Entry 6TSD (X-ray diffraction, 1.81 A resolution); this record covers chains 111 and 333 of the 4 polymer chains in the assembly.

Chain 111:
Molecule: Capsid protein VP1
Source organism: Coxsackievirus A24
Reference sequence: V9VEF3 (V9VEF3_9ENTO); residues 1-305 here correspond to UniProt positions 581-885 (UniProt number = residue number + 580)
Chain sequence (305 residues; row label = number of the first residue in the row):
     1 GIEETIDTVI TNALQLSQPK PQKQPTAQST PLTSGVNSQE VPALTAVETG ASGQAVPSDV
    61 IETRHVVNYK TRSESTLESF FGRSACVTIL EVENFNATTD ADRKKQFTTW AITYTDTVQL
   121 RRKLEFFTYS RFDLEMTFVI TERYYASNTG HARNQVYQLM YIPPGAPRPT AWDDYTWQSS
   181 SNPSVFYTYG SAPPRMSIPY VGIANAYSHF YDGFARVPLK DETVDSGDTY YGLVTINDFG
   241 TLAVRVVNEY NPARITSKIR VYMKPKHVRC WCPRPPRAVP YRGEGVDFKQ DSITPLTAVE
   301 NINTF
Not modelled in the structure: 1-24
Metal / ion sites: Na+: T26, A27, S29, N68; Ca2+ site 1: T33, S34, S58, I61; Ca2+ site 2: L44 (shared with 2 residues of chain 444); Ca2+ site 3: V246, N248
Residues lining bound ligands:
  - hexane-1,6-diol (HEZ), molecule 1: N154, T188, Y189, G190, S191
  - hexane-1,6-diol (HEZ), molecule 2: I203, A204, S208, Y211, I236, N237
  - hexane-1,6-diol (HEZ), molecule 3: Y230, V234, T235, E284
  - N-acetyl-alpha-neuraminic acid (SIA): N96, R143, Y145, A146, S147, Y250, N251, P252
Reported in the primary citation:
  - binding site for N-acetyl-alpha-neuraminic acid: Y145, A146, S147, Y250, P252
  - self-association interface (contacts with another copy of this molecule); pairs are residue here / residue on that copy: R254-Y145 (pi stacking)

Chain 333:
Molecule: Capsid protein VP3
Source organism: Coxsackievirus A24
Reference sequence: V9VEF3 (V9VEF3_9ENTO); residues 1-240 here correspond to UniProt positions 341-580 (UniProt number = residue number + 340)
Chain sequence (240 residues; numbered 1 to 240; the number before each row is that of its first residue):
     1 GLPTMLTPGS SQFLTSDDFQ SPCALPNFDV TPPIHIPGEV FNMMELAEID SMIPMNSVTG
    61 KANTMEMYPI PLDDKGSATP IFSISLSPAS DKRLQYTMLG EILNYYTHWT GSLRFTFLFC
   121 GSMMATGKIL LSYSPPGAKP PTTRKDAMLG THIIWDLGLQ SSCTMLAPWI SNTVYRRCIK
   181 DDFTEGGYIT CFYQTRIVVP SGTPTSMFML AFVSACPDFS VRLLRDTNHI SQRTLFARAQ
Not modelled in the structure: 235-240

How chain 111 and chain 333 interact:
Pairs across the interface (184):
  A27(111) - P217(333)
  A27(111) - D218(333)
  Q28(111) - P217(333)  hydrogen bond (backbone-backbone)
  Q28(111) - D218(333)
  A43(111) - I153(333)  hydrophobic
  A43(111) - C163(333)
  A43(111) - T164(333)  hydrogen bond (backbone-backbone)
  L44(111) - Q160(333)
  L44(111) - S162(333)
  L44(111) - C163(333)  hydrophobic
  T45(111) - Q160(333)
  T45(111) - S161(333)  hydrogen bond (backbone-backbone)
  T45(111) - S162(333)  hydrogen bond (backbone-backbone)
  A46(111) - S161(333)
  A46(111) - S162(333)
  V47(111) - T116(333)
  V47(111) - S162(333)  hydrogen bond (backbone-side chain)
  E48(111) - L118(333)
  E48(111) - S161(333)  hydrogen bond
  S52(111) - I49(333)
  S52(111) - D50(333)  hydrogen bond (side chain-backbone)
  G53(111) - D50(333)  hydrogen bond (backbone-side chain)
  G53(111) - R114(333)  hydrogen bond (backbone-side chain)
  G53(111) - T116(333)
  Q54(111) - R114(333)  hydrogen bond (backbone-side chain)
  A55(111) - R114(333)  hydrogen bond (backbone-side chain)
  A55(111) - T164(333)
  A55(111) - L166(333)
  V56(111) - L166(333)
  V56(111) - P217(333)
  P57(111) - S112(333)
  P57(111) - L166(333)
  P57(111) - P168(333)  hydrophobic
  V60(111) - L166(333)  hydrophobic
  I61(111) - T151(333)
  I61(111) - P168(333)  hydrophobic
  N68(111) - D218(333)
  K70(111) - T110(333)
  K70(111) - V174(333)
  K70(111) - Y175(333)
  T71(111) - S220(333)
  R72(111) - N42(333)  hydrogen bond (backbone-side chain)
  R72(111) - M44(333)
  R72(111) - E48(333)  salt bridge
  R72(111) - C216(333)  hydrogen bond (side chain-backbone)
  R72(111) - P217(333)
  R72(111) - F219(333)  hydrogen bond (side chain-backbone)
  R72(111) - S220(333)
  E74(111) - Y106(333)  hydrogen bond (backbone-side chain)
  E74(111) - R222(333)
  E74(111) - L223(333)  hydrogen bond (side chain-backbone)
  E74(111) - L224(333)  hydrogen bond (side chain-backbone)
  S75(111) - N42(333)  hydrogen bond
  S75(111) - M43(333)  hydrogen bond (backbone-backbone)
  S75(111) - M44(333)
  S75(111) - Y106(333)
  S75(111) - V221(333)
  T76(111) - F41(333)
  T76(111) - N42(333)
  L77(111) - V40(333)
  L77(111) - F41(333)  hydrogen bond (backbone-backbone)
  L77(111) - M43(333)  hydrophobic
  S79(111) - L224(333)
  F80(111) - M43(333)  hydrophobic
  F80(111) - Y105(333)  hydrophobic
  F80(111) - Y106(333)
  F80(111) - L224(333)
  R83(111) - T15(333)
  R83(111) - S16(333)
  R83(111) - L224(333)
  S84(111) - F13(333)
  S84(111) - T15(333)  hydrogen bond (backbone-backbone)
  D116(111) - Q232(333)  hydrogen bond (backbone-side chain)
  T117(111) - Q232(333)
  V118(111) - I230(333)  hydrophobic
  V118(111) - S231(333)
  V118(111) - Q232(333)  hydrogen bond (backbone-side chain)
  Q119(111) - D226(333)  hydrogen bond
  R122(111) - E101(333)  salt bridge
  R122(111) - Y105(333)  hydrogen bond
  R122(111) - T227(333)
  R122(111) - H229(333)
  R122(111) - I230(333)
  K123(111) - Y105(333)
  F126(111) - M43(333)  hydrophobic
  F126(111) - M98(333)  hydrophobic
  F126(111) - Y105(333)  hydrophobic
  F127(111) - V40(333)  hydrophobic
  F127(111) - M43(333)  hydrophobic
  R131(111) - V30(333)
  R131(111) - T31(333)  hydrogen bond (side chain-backbone)
  R131(111) - P32(333)
  R131(111) - P33(333)
  E135(111) - F19(333)
  T137(111) - F13(333)
  V139(111) - F13(333)  hydrophobic
  P183(111) - A24(333)
  P183(111) - L25(333)  hydrophobic
  A192(111) - S11(333)
  P193(111) - S11(333)
  P193(111) - F13(333)  hydrophobic
  R195(111) - F13(333)
  R195(111) - D17(333)  salt bridge
  R195(111) - S21(333)
  M196(111) - S21(333)
  M196(111) - P22(333)
  M196(111) - A24(333)  hydrophobic
  S197(111) - S21(333)  hydrogen bond
  S197(111) - P22(333)  hydrogen bond (backbone-backbone)
  S197(111) - C23(333)
  S197(111) - A24(333)  hydrogen bond (backbone-backbone)
  I198(111) - A24(333)  hydrophobic
  P199(111) - C23(333)
  P199(111) - L25(333)
  P199(111) - F28(333)  hydrophobic
  Y200(111) - F28(333)
  Y200(111) - V30(333)
  V201(111) - L25(333)  hydrophobic
  V201(111) - F28(333)  hydrophobic
  G202(111) - T31(333)  hydrogen bond (backbone-side chain)
  A204(111) - T31(333)
  N205(111) - T31(333)
  N205(111) - P32(333)  hydrogen bond (side chain-backbone)
  N205(111) - I34(333)
  A206(111) - I36(333)  hydrophobic
  Y262(111) - F13(333)  hydrophobic
  K264(111) - D17(333)  hydrogen bond (side chain-backbone)
  R269(111) - E39(333)  salt bridge
  C270(111) - E39(333)
  C270(111) - V40(333)  hydrogen bond (backbone-backbone)
  W271(111) - I36(333)  hydrogen bond (side chain-backbone)
  W271(111) - P37(333)
  W271(111) - G38(333)
  W271(111) - E39(333)
  C272(111) - P37(333)  hydrogen bond (side chain-backbone)
  C272(111) - G38(333)  hydrogen bond (backbone-backbone)
  P273(111) - V40(333)
  P273(111) - L46(333)  hydrophobic
  R274(111) - M98(333)
  P276(111) - M98(333)
  P276(111) - E101(333)
  R277(111) - I230(333)
  Y281(111) - I230(333)  hydrophobic
  T294(111) - N63(333)
  P295(111) - N63(333)
  P295(111) - Y96(333)  hydrogen bond (backbone-side chain)
  L296(111) - P54(333)  hydrophobic
  L296(111) - S57(333)
  L296(111) - N63(333)  hydrogen bond (backbone-side chain)
  L296(111) - M67(333)  hydrophobic
  L296(111) - Y96(333)  hydrophobic
  T297(111) - K92(333)
  A298(111) - S57(333)
  A298(111) - V58(333)
  A298(111) - T59(333)
  A298(111) - A62(333)  hydrophobic
  A298(111) - K92(333)  hydrogen bond (backbone-side chain)
  V299(111) - S57(333)  hydrogen bond (backbone-backbone)
  V299(111) - V58(333)
  V299(111) - K92(333)
  V299(111) - R93(333)
  N301(111) - V58(333)
  I302(111) - M55(333)
  I302(111) - N56(333)
  I302(111) - V58(333)
  I302(111) - P71(333)
  I302(111) - I81(333)
  I302(111) - F82(333)
  I302(111) - S83(333)  hydrogen bond (backbone-backbone)
  I302(111) - R93(333)  hydrogen bond (backbone-side chain)
  N303(111) - P80(333)  hydrogen bond (side chain-backbone)
  N303(111) - I81(333)
  N303(111) - F82(333)  hydrogen bond (side chain-backbone)
  N303(111) - S83(333)  hydrogen bond
  T304(111) - S83(333)
  T304(111) - R93(333)  hydrogen bond (backbone-side chain)
  F305(111) - S83(333)
  F305(111) - I84(333)
  F305(111) - S85(333)
  F305(111) - P140(333)  hydrophobic
  F305(111) - P141(333)
  F305(111) - Y188(333)  hydrophobic
  F305(111) - I189(333)
  F305(111) - T190(333)
Interface residues without a listed pair, chain 111 (84 interface residues in all): T30, G82, Y129, I203, K266, P275, V279, I293
Interface residues without a listed pair, chain 333 (96 interface residues in all): L14, D18, I70, I102, W155, F212, S214

Overview:
84 residues of chain 111 and 96 residues of chain 333 are in contact, with 46 hydrogen bonds and 4 salt
bridges. Among the polar pairs are R72(111)-E48(333), R122(111)-E101(333) and R195(111)-D17(333). From the
paper: a binding site for N-acetyl-alpha-neuraminic acid at Y145(111), A146(111) and S147(111) among others; a
self-association interface involving R254(111).
Chain 111 is Capsid protein VP1 and chain 333 is Capsid protein VP3, both from Coxsackievirus A24; the
structure, Crystal structure of human coxsackievirus A24v in complex with pentavalent inhibitor ME0752, was
determined by X-ray diffraction.
